6TKX - chain A; structure by X-ray diffraction, 2.06 A resolution.

Chain A:
Molecule: Carbohydrate esterase
Amino-acid sequence (300 residues; each row starts with the number of its first residue):
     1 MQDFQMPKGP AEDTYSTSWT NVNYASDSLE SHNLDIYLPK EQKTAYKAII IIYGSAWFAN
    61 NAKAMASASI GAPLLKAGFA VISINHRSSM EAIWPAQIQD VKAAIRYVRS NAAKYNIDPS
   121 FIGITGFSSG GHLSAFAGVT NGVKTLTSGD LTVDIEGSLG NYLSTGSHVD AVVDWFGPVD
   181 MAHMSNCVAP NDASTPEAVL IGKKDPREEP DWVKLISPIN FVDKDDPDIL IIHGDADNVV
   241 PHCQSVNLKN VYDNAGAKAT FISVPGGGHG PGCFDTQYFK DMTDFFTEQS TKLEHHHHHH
Disordered / not traced: 1, 293-300
Disulfide bonds: C187-C243
What the authors report for this chain:
  - catalytic residues: S128
  - self-association interface (contacts with another copy of this molecule): Q2 to P7

In short:
From the paper: the catalytic residue S128; a self-association interface involving Q2.
Chain A is Carbohydrate esterase; the structure, Carbohydrate esterase from gut microbiota, was determined by
X-ray diffraction together with 6XYC from the same study.
